4CKH - chains A and C of the 4 polymer chains in the assembly; structure by electron microscopy, 17.00 A resolution (very low resolution: no residue pairs are listed; an interface is given only as per-side residue counts).

== Chain A (and C) ==
Molecule: Arf-gap with coiled-coil, ank repeat and ph domain-containing protein 1
Organism: Homo sapiens
Notes: fragment: bar-ph domain, residues 1-377; chain C of this document is another copy of the same molecule, construct and numbering; everything in this record applies to it too
UniProt: Q15027 (ACAP1_HUMAN); numbering as in UniProt (aligned over 1-377)
Sequence (382 residues; numbered -4 to 377; the number before each row is that of its first residue; numbers below 1 keep their minus sign (Gly-4 is residue -4)):
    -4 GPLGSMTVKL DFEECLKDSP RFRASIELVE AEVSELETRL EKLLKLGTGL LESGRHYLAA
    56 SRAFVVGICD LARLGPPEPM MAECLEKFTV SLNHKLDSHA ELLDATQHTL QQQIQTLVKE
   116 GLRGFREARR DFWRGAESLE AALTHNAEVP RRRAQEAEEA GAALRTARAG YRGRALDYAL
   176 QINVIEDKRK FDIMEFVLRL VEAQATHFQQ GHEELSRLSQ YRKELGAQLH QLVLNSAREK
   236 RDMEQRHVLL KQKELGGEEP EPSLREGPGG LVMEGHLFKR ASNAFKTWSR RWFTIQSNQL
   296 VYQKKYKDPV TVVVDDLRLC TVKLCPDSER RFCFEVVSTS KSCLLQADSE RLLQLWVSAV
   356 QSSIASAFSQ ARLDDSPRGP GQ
Unresolved in the structure: -4, 366-377
Differences from the reference sequence: expression tag (-4 to 0)
UniProt features mapped onto this chain:
  - natural variant: Lys114 (K114R: In a breast cancer sample), Arg129 (R129Q: In a colorectal cancer sample)
  - mutagenesis: Ser14 (S14A: No effect on interaction with ITGB1), Ser29 (S29A: No effect on interaction with ITGB1), Lys274 (K274N: Loss of binding to PIP2 and PIP3. Loss of association with endosomal tubules when coexpressed with PIP5K1C), Ser277 (S277A: No effect on interaction with ITGB1), Phe280 (F280A: Reduced membrane binding and ability to induce liposome tubulation; F280E: Almost abolishes membrane binding; F280W: Preserves membrane binding and ability to tubulate liposomes), Thr289 (T289A: No effect on interaction with ITGB1), Ser358 (S358A: No effect on interaction with ITGB1)
From the paper describing this entry:
  - mutagenesis - F280A: decreased binding to membrane
  - mutagenesis - F280E: abolished binding to membrane
  - mutagenesis - F280W, Y301E, Y301W: unchanged binding to membrane

== Chain A / chain C interface ==
At this resolution (17 A) residue pairs are not listed: 13 residues of chain A and 13 of chain C lie at the interface.

== Summary ==
The chain A/chain C interface involves 13 residues from each chain. UniProt lists 7 mutagenesis sites on chain
A. From the paper: F280A of chain A reduces binding to membrane; F280E of chain A abolishes binding to
membrane; 5 substitutions were tested in all.
Both chains are Arf-gap with coiled-coil, ank repeat and ph domain-containing protein 1 (Homo sapiens). Entry
4CKH (Helical reconstruction of ACAP1(BAR-PH domain) decorated membrane tubules by cryo-electron microscopy)
was determined by electron microscopy (same publication as 4CKG and 4NSW).
